PDB entry 8UA7 | electron microscopy, 3.30 A resolution | chains B and I of the 10 polymer chains in the assembly

Chain B:
Name: Histone H4
Chain sequence (125 residues; row label = number of the first residue in the row; numbers below 1 keep their minus sign (Met-32 is residue -32)):
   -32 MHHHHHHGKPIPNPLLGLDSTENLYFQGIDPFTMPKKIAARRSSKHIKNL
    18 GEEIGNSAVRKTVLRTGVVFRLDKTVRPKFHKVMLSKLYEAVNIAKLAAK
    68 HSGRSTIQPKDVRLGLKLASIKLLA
Unresolved in the structure: -32 to 11

Chain I:
Molecule: WIDOM 601 DNA strand 1
Source organism: synthetic construct
Sequence (205 nucleotides; row label = number of the first residue in the row; numbers below 1 keep their minus sign (DA-110 is residue -110)):
  -110 ATCTAGTATTAATTAATATGAATTCGGATCCACATGCACAGGATGTATAT
   -60 ATCTGACACGTGCCTGGAGACTAGGGAGTAATCCCCTTGGCGGTTAAAAC
   -10 GCGGGGGACAGCGCGTACGTGCGTTTAAGCGGTGCTAGAGCTGTCTACGA
    40 CCAATTGAGCGGCCTCGGCACCGGATTCATCGGGCGGCCGCGTATAGGGT
    90 CCGAT
Unresolved in the structure: -110 to -59, 72-94

Interface between chain B and chain I:
Contacting residue pairs (11):
  Arg27(B) with DT9(I), salt bridge to the phosphate
  Phe37(B) with DG8(I), phosphate contact
  Arg38(B) with DC7(I), hydrogen bond to the sugar; DG8(I), phosphate contact
  Leu39(B) with DG8(I), phosphate contact
  Lys41(B) with DC7(I), phosphate contact
  Arg71(B) with DA28(I), phosphate contact
  Ser72(B) with DG27(I), phosphate contact; DA28(I), hydrogen bond to the phosphate
  Thr73(B) with DG27(I), phosphate contact; DA28(I), hydrogen bond to the phosphate
Interface residues without a listed pair, chain B (11 interface residues in all): Lys15, Asp40, Gln75
Interface residues without a listed pair, chain I (7 interface residues in all): DA16, DG29

Summary:
11 residues of chain B and 7 residues of chain I are in contact, with 3 hydrogen bonds and 1 salt bridge.
Among the polar pairs are Arg38(B)-DC7(I), Ser72(B)-DA28(I) and Thr73(B)-DA28(I).
Chain B is Histone H4 and chain I is WIDOM 601 DNA strand 1 (synthetic construct); the structure, Medusavirus
Nucleosome Core Particle, was determined by electron microscopy.
